PDB entry 1FAW | X-ray diffraction, 3.09 A resolution | chains A and D of the 4 polymer chains in the assembly

Chain A:
Name: Hemoglobin (alpha subunit)
Organism: Anser anser
Reference sequence: P01989 (HBA_ANSAN); numbering as in UniProt (aligned over 1-141)
Amino-acid sequence (141 residues; row label = number of the first residue in the row):
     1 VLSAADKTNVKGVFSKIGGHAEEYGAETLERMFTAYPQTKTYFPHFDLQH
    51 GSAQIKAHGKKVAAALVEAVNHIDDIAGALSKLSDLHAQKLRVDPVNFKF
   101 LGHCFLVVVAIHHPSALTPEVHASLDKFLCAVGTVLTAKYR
Bound ions: heme Fe: H87 (together with oxygen molecule)
Residues lining bound ligands: heme / oxygen molecule: L29, M32, T39, Y42, F43, H45, F46, H58, K61, V62, A65, L66, L83, L86, H87, L91, V93, N97, F98, L101, V132, L136

Chain D:
Name: Hemoglobin (beta subunit)
Organism: Anser anser
Reference sequence: P02117 (HBB_ANSAN); residues 1-146 here = UniProt positions 1-146
Amino-acid sequence (146 residues; numbered 1 to 146; the number before each row is that of its first residue):
     1 VHWSAEEKQLITGLWGKVNVADCGAEALARLLIVYPWTQRFFSSFGNLSS
    51 PTAILGNPMVRAHGKKVLTSFGDAVKNLDNIKNTFAQLSELHCDKLHVDP
   101 ENFRLLGDILIIVLAAHFAKEFTPECQAAWQKLVRVVAHALARKYH
UniProt features mapped onto this chain:
  - binding site (heme b): H63, H92
Bound ions: heme Fe: H92 (together with oxygen molecule)
Residues lining bound ligands: heme / oxygen molecule: L28, L31, T38, F41, F42, S44, F45, H63, K66, V67, S70, F71, F85, L88, L91, H92, L96, V98, N102, F103, L106, L141

Interface between chain A and chain D:
Contacting residue pairs - 15 pairs, chain A then chain D:
  T41(A) with R40(D); H97(D)
  Y42(A) with R40(D)
  L91(A) with R40(D)
  R92(A) with P36(D); W37(D); Q39(D), hydrogen bond; R40(D)
  D94(A) with W37(D); D99(D); N102(D)
  P95(A) with W37(D)
  V96(A) with D99(D)
  Y140(A) with P36(D), hydrophobic; W37(D)
Other interface residues (no listed pair), chain A (11 interface residues in all): Q38, V93, F100
Other interface residues (no listed pair), chain D (8 interface residues in all): E101

Summary:
11 residues of chain A and 8 residues of chain D are in contact; the contacts include 1 hydrogen bond. The
hydrogen-bonded pair is R92(A)-Q39(D). Bound to chain A: heme / oxygen molecule. Chain D binds heme / oxygen
molecule.
Chain A is Hemoglobin (alpha subunit) and chain D is Hemoglobin (beta subunit), both from Anser anser; the
structure, Graylag goose hemoglobin (oxy form), was determined by X-ray diffraction.
